PDB entry 5LHI | X-ray diffraction, 3.40 A resolution | chains A and B

# Chain A
Name: Lysine-specific histone demethylase 1
Organism: Homo sapiens
Reference sequence: O60341 (KDM1A_HUMAN); residue numbers follow UniProt; this construct covers 1-852
Sequence (852 residues; numbered 1 to 852; the number before each row is that of its first residue):
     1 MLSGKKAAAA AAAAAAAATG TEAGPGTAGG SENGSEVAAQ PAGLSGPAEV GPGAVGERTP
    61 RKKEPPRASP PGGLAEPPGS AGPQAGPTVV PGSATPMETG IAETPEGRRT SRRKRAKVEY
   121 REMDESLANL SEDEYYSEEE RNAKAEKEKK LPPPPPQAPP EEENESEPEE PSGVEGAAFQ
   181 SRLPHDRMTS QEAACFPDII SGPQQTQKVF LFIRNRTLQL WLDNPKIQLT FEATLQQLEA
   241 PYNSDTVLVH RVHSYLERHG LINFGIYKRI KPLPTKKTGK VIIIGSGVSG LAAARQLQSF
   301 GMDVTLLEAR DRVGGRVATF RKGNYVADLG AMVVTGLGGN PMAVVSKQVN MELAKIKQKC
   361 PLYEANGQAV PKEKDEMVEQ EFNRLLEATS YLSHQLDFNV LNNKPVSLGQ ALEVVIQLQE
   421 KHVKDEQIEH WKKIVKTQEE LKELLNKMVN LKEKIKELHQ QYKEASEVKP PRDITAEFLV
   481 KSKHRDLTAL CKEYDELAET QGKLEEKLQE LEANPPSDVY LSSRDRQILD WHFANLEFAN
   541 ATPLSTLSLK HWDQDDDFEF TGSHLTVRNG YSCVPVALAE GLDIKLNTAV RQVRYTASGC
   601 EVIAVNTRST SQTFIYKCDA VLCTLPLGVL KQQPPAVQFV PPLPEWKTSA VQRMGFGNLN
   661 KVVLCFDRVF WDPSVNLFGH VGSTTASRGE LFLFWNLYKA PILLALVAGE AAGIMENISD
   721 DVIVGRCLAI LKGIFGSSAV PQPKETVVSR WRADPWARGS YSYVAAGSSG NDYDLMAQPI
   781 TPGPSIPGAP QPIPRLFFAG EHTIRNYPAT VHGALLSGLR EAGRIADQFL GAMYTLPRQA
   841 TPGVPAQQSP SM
Not modelled in the structure: 1-170, 837-852
Ligand contacts:
  - 6X5 (N-[3-(ethoxymethyl)-2-[[4-[[(3R)-pyrrolidin-3-yl]methoxy]phenoxy]methyl]phenyl]-4-methyl-thieno[3,2-b]pyrrole-5-carboxamide): Val333, Thr335, Ile356, Gln358, Phe538, Ala539, Asp555, Glu559, His564, Leu659, Leu677, Trp695, Tyr761, Pro808, Ala809, Thr810
  - FAD (flavin-adenine dinucleotide): Ile284, Gly285, Ser286, Gly287, Val288, Ser289, Gly290, Leu307, Glu308, Ala309, Arg310, Gly314, Gly315, Arg316, Val317, Leu329, Gly330, Ala331, Met332, Val333, Thr588, Ala589, Val590, Thr624, Leu625, Pro626, Val629, Val637, Leu659, Lys661, Trp751, Trp756, Ser760, Tyr761, Gly800, Glu801, Ala809, Thr810, Val811, His812, Ala814

# Chain B
Name: REST corepressor 1
Organism: Homo sapiens
Reference sequence: Q9UKL0 (RCOR1_HUMAN); residue numbers follow UniProt; this construct covers 1-482
Sequence (482 residues; row label = number of the first residue in the row):
     1 MVEKGPEVSG KRRGRNNAAA SASAAAASAA ASAACASPAA TAASGAAASS ASAAAASAAA
    61 APNNGQNKSL AAAAPNGNSS SNSWEEGSSG SSSDEEHGGG GMRVGPQYQA VVPDFDPAKL
   121 ARRSQERDNL GMLVWSPNQN LSEAKLDEYI AIAKEKHGYN MEQALGMLFW HKHNIEKSLA
   181 DLPNFTPFPD EWTVEDKVLF EQAFSFHGKT FHRIQQMLPD KSIASLVKFY YSWKKTRTKT
   241 SVMDRHARKQ KREREESEDE LEEANGNNPI DIEVDQNKES KKEVPPTETV PQVKKEKHST
   301 QAKNRAKRKP PKGMFLSQED VEAVSANATA ATTVLRQLDM ELVSVKRQIQ NIKQTNSALK
   361 EKLDGGIEPY RLPEVIQKCN ARWTTEEQLL AVQAIRKYGR DFQAISDVIG NKSVVQVKNF
   421 FVNYRRRFNI DEVLQEWEAE HGKEETNGPS NQKPVKSPDN SIKMPEEEDE APVLDVRYAS
   481 AS
Not modelled in the structure: 1-307, 441-482

# Interface between chain A and chain B
Residue-residue contacts - 81 pairs, chain A then chain B:
  Glu381(A) - Lys312(B)  salt bridge
  Arg384(A) - Pro311(B)
  Arg384(A) - Lys312(B)
  Arg384(A) - Met314(B)
  Leu385(A) - Met314(B)  hydrophobic
  Glu387(A) - Pro311(B)
  Ala388(A) - Met314(B)  hydrophobic
  Ala388(A) - Leu316(B)  hydrophobic
  Tyr391(A) - Arg308(B)
  Tyr391(A) - Lys309(B)
  Tyr391(A) - Pro310(B)  hydrophobic
  Tyr391(A) - Leu316(B)
  Gln395(A) - Arg308(B)
  Leu396(A) - Gln318(B)
  Leu401(A) - Ser325(B)
  Gln417(A) - Val324(B)
  Gln417(A) - Ala331(B)
  Leu418(A) - Leu316(B)  hydrophobic
  Leu418(A) - Asp320(B)
  Leu418(A) - Val321(B)  hydrophobic
  Leu418(A) - Val324(B)  hydrophobic
  Gln419(A) - Met314(B)
  Gln419(A) - Phe315(B)  hydrogen bond (side chain-backbone)
  His422(A) - Phe315(B)
  Lys424(A) - Leu335(B)
  Lys424(A) - Arg336(B)
  Lys424(A) - Asp339(B)  salt bridge
  Gln427(A) - Leu342(B)
  Ile428(A) - Leu342(B)  hydrophobic
  Trp431(A) - Ile349(B)  hydrophobic
  Lys432(A) - Val345(B)
  Ile434(A) - Ile349(B)  hydrophobic
  Val435(A) - Ile349(B)  hydrophobic
  Gln438(A) - Ile349(B)
  Gln438(A) - Ile352(B)
  Gln438(A) - Lys353(B)
  Glu439(A) - Ile352(B)
  Leu441(A) - Asn356(B)
  Lys442(A) - Ile352(B)  hydrogen bond (side chain-backbone)
  Lys442(A) - Thr355(B)  hydrogen bond
  Lys442(A) - Asn356(B)
  Leu445(A) - Asn356(B)
  Leu445(A) - Leu359(B)  hydrophobic
  Leu445(A) - Lys360(B)
  Asn446(A) - Leu359(B)
  Met448(A) - Leu363(B)  hydrophobic
  Val449(A) - Leu363(B)  hydrophobic
  Lys452(A) - Lys362(B)
  Lys452(A) - Leu363(B)
  Lys452(A) - Asp364(B)  hydrogen bond (side chain-backbone)
  Lys452(A) - Gly366(B)  hydrogen bond (side chain-backbone)
  Ile455(A) - Tyr370(B)  hydrophobic
  Lys456(A) - Tyr370(B)  hydrogen bond
  His459(A) - Pro369(B)
  His459(A) - Tyr370(B)
  Tyr462(A) - Leu372(B)  hydrophobic
  Ile474(A) - Glu386(B)
  Ile474(A) - Leu389(B)  hydrophobic
  Ile474(A) - Leu390(B)  hydrophobic
  Ile474(A) - Gln393(B)  hydrogen bond (backbone-side chain)
  Thr475(A) - Gln393(B)
  Phe478(A) - Leu390(B)
  Phe478(A) - Gln393(B)
  Phe478(A) - Ala394(B)
  Phe478(A) - Lys397(B)
  Lys481(A) - Leu390(B)
  Lys481(A) - Val408(B)  hydrogen bond (side chain-backbone)
  Lys481(A) - Ile409(B)  hydrogen bond (side chain-backbone)
  Ser482(A) - Tyr398(B)
  His484(A) - Leu372(B)
  His484(A) - Val375(B)
  Arg485(A) - Tyr398(B)  hydrogen bond
  Arg485(A) - Ala404(B)
  Arg485(A) - Asp407(B)
  Arg485(A) - Val408(B)
  Asp486(A) - Lys397(B)  salt bridge
  Asp486(A) - Tyr398(B)  hydrogen bond
  Thr488(A) - Leu372(B)
  Tyr494(A) - Leu363(B)
  Tyr494(A) - Ile367(B)  hydrophobic
  Asp495(A) - Arg371(B)  salt bridge
Also at the interface, not in a pair above, chain A (53 interface residues in all): Leu392, Phe398, Val415, Glu420, Lys421, Asp425, Glu477, Leu487, Cys491
Also at the interface, not in a pair above, chain B (53 interface residues in all): Gly313, Ser317, Val334, Leu338, Glu341, Pro373

# Overview
Chain A and chain B each contribute 53 residues to their interface, with 11 hydrogen bonds and 4 salt bridges.
Polar pairs include Glu381(A)-Lys312(B), Lys424(A)-Asp339(B) and Asp486(A)-Lys397(B). Bound to chain A:
flavin-adenine dinucleotide and compound 6X5.
Here chain A is Lysine-specific histone demethylase 1 and chain B is REST corepressor 1, both from Homo
sapiens. Entry 5LHI (Structure of the KDM1A/CoREST complex with the inhibitor
N-[3-(ethoxymethyl)-2-[[4-[[(3R)-pyrrolidin-3-yl]methoxy]phenoxy]methyl]phenyl]-4-methylthieno[3,2-b]pyrrole-5-carboxamide)
was determined by X-ray diffraction, deposited together with 5LGT, 5LGU, 5LHG and 5LHH.
